Entry 8HUY (X-ray diffraction, 2.45 A resolution); this record covers chains A and B.

[Chain A (and B)]
Protein: Chains: A, B
Notes: chain B of this document is another copy of the same molecule, construct and numbering; everything in this record applies to it too
Amino-acid sequence (772 residues; row label = number of the first residue in the row; numbers below 1 keep their minus sign (Met-5 is residue -5)):
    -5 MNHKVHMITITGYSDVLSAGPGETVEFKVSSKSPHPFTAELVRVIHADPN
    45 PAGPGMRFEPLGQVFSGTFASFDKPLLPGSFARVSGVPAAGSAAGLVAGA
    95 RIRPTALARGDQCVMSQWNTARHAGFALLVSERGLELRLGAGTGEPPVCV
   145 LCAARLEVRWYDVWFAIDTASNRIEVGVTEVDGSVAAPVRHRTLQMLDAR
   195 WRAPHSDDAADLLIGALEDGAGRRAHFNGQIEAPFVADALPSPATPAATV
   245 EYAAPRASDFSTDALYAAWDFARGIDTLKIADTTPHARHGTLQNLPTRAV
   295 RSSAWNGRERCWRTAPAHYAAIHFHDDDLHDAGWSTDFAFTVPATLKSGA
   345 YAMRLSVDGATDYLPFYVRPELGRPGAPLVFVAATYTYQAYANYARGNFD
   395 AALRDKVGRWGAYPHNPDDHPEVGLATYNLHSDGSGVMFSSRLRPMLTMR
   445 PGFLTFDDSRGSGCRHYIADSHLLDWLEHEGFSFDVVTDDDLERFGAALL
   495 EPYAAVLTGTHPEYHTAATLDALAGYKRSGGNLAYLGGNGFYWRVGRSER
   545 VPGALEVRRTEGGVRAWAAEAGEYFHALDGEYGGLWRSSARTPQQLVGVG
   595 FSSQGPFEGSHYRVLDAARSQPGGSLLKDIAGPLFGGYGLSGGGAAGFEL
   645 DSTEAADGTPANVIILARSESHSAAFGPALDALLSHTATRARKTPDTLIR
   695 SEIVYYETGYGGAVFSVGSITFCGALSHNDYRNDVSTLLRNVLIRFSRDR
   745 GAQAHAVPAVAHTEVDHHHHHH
Not modelled in the structure: -5 to 1, 215-216, 237-245, 743-766 (chain B: -5 to 0, 214-216, 233-244, 743-766)

[Interface between chain A and chain B]
Contacting residue pairs - 74 pairs, chain A then chain B:
  Ser178(A) - Arg522(B)
  Ser178(A) - Tyr704(B)  hydrogen bond (backbone-side chain)
  Val179(A) - Tyr704(B)
  Ala180(A) - Gly703(B)
  Ala180(A) - Tyr704(B)  hydrogen bond (backbone-side chain)
  Arg295(A) - Ala584(B)
  Arg302(A) - Arg307(B)  hydrogen bond (backbone-side chain)
  Arg302(A) - Asp573(B)  hydrogen bond (side chain-backbone)
  Arg302(A) - Gly574(B)
  Arg302(A) - Glu575(B)  salt bridge
  Glu303(A) - Arg307(B)  salt bridge
  Arg304(A) - Tyr576(B)
  Arg304(A) - Ser582(B)  hydrogen bond (side chain-backbone)
  Arg304(A) - Ser583(B)  hydrogen bond
  Arg307(A) - Arg302(B)  hydrogen bond (side chain-backbone)
  Arg307(A) - Glu303(B)  salt bridge
  Leu424(A) - Arg686(B)
  Arg522(A) - Ser178(B)
  Glu555(A) - Glu555(B)
  Glu555(A) - Tyr568(B)  hydrogen bond
  Gly557(A) - Leu678(B)
  Val558(A) - Leu678(B)
  Arg559(A) - Leu678(B)  hydrogen bond (backbone-backbone)
  Arg559(A) - Arg684(B)
  Ala560(A) - Leu678(B)
  Ala560(A) - Arg686(B)  hydrogen bond (backbone-side chain)
  Trp561(A) - Leu678(B)
  Trp561(A) - Arg686(B)
  Ala562(A) - Leu678(B)
  Ala562(A) - Arg684(B)
  Ala565(A) - Ser582(B)
  Tyr568(A) - Glu555(B)  hydrogen bond
  Tyr568(A) - Tyr576(B)
  Phe569(A) - Arg304(B)
  Asp573(A) - Arg302(B)  hydrogen bond (backbone-side chain)
  Gly574(A) - Arg302(B)  hydrogen bond (backbone-side chain)
  Glu575(A) - Arg302(B)  salt bridge
  Tyr576(A) - Arg304(B)
  Tyr576(A) - Tyr568(B)
  Ser582(A) - Arg304(B)  hydrogen bond (backbone-side chain)
  Ser582(A) - Ala565(B)
  Ser583(A) - Arg304(B)  hydrogen bond
  Ala584(A) - Arg295(B)
  Gln598(A) - His680(B)
  Ala669(A) - His680(B)  hydrogen bond (backbone-side chain)
  Phe670(A) - His680(B)
  Gly671(A) - His680(B)  hydrogen bond (backbone-side chain)
  Leu674(A) - Leu677(B)
  Leu674(A) - Leu678(B)
  Leu674(A) - Ser679(B)
  Leu674(A) - His680(B)
  Leu677(A) - Leu674(B)
  Leu678(A) - Gly557(B)
  Leu678(A) - Val558(B)
  Leu678(A) - Arg559(B)  hydrogen bond (backbone-backbone)
  Leu678(A) - Ala560(B)
  Leu678(A) - Trp561(B)
  Leu678(A) - Ala562(B)
  Leu678(A) - Leu674(B)
  Ser679(A) - Leu674(B)
  His680(A) - Gln598(B)
  His680(A) - Ala669(B)  hydrogen bond (side chain-backbone)
  His680(A) - Phe670(B)
  His680(A) - Gly671(B)  hydrogen bond (side chain-backbone)
  His680(A) - Leu674(B)
  Arg684(A) - Arg559(B)
  Arg684(A) - Ala562(B)
  Arg686(A) - Leu424(B)
  Arg686(A) - Ala560(B)  hydrogen bond (side chain-backbone)
  Arg686(A) - Trp561(B)
  Gly703(A) - Ala180(B)
  Tyr704(A) - Ser178(B)  hydrogen bond (side chain-backbone)
  Tyr704(A) - Val179(B)
  Tyr704(A) - Ala180(B)  hydrogen bond (side chain-backbone)
Other interface residues (no listed pair), chain A (46 interface residues in all): Trp299, Thr308, Arg538, Arg581, Pro672, Thr702
Other interface residues (no listed pair), chain B (46 interface residues in all): Trp299, Thr308, Arg538, Phe569, Arg581, Pro672, Thr702

[Overview]
The chain A/chain B interface involves 46 residues from each chain; the contacts include 23 hydrogen bonds and
4 salt bridges. Polar contacts include Arg302(A)-Glu575(B), Glu303(A)-Arg307(B) and Ser178(A)-Tyr704(B).
Chain A and chain B are both Chains: A, B; the structure, N-acetyl-(R)-beta-phenylalanine acylase, was
determined by X-ray diffraction together with 8I5A from the same study.
